7MKI - chains J and L of the 8 polymer chains in the assembly; structure by electron microscopy, 3.50 A resolution.

# Chain J
Protein: DNA-directed RNA polymerase subunit beta'
From: Escherichia coli
Notes: EC 2.7.7.6
Reference sequence: A0A4S1NBU2 (A0A4S1NBU2_ECOLX); numbering as in UniProt (aligned over 1-1407)
Sequence (1407 residues; each row starts with the number of its first residue):
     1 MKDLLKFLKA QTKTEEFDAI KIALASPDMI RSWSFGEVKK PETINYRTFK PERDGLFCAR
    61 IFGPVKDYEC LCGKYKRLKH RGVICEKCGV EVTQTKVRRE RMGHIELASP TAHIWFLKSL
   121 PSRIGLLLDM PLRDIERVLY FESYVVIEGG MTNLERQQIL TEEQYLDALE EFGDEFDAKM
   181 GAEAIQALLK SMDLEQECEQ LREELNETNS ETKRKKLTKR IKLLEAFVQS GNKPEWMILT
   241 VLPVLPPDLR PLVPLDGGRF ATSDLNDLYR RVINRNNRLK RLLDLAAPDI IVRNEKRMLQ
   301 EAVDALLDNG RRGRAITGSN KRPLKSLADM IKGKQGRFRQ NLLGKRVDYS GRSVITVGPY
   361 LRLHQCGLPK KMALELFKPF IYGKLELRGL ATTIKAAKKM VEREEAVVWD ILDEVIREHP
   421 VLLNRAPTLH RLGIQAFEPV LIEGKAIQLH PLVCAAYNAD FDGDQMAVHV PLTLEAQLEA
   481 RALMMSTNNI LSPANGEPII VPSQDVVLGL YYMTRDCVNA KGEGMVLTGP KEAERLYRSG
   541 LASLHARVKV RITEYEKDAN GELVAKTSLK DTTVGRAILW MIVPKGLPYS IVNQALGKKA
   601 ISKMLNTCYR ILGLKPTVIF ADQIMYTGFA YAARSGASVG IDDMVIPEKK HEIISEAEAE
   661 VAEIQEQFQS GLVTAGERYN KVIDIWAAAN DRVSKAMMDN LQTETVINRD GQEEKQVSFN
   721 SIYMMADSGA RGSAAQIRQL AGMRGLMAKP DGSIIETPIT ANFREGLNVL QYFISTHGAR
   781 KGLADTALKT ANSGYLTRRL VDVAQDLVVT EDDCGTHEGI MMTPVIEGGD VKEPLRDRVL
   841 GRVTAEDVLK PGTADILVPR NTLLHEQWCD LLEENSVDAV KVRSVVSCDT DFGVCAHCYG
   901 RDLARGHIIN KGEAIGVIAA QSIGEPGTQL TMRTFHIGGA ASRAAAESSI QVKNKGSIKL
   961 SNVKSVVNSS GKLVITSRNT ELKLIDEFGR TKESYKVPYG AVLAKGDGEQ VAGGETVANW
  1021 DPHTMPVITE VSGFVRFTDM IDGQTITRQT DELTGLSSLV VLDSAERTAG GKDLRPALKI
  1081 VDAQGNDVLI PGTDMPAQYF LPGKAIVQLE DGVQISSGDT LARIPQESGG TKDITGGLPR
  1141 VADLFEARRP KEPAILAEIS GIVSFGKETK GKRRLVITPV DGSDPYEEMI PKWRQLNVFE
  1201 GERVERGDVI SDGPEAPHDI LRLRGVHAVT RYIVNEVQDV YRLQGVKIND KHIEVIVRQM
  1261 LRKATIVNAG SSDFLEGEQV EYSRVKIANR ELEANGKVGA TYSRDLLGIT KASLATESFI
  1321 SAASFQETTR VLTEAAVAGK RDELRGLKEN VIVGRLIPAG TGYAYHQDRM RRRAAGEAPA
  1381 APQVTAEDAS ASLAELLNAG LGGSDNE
Disordered / not traced: 1-15, 302, 932-947, 1127-1134, 1376-1407
Construct notes: conflict V1384 (Met in A0A4S1NBU2)
Bound ions: Zn2+ site 1: C70, C72, C85, C88; Mg2+: D460, D462, D464; Zn2+ site 2: C814, C888, C895, C898

# Chain L
Protein: RNA polymerase sigma factor RpoD
From: Escherichia coli
Reference sequence: Q0P6L9 (Q0P6L9_ECOLX); numbering as in UniProt (aligned over 1-613)
Sequence (613 residues; numbered 1 to 613; the number before each row is that of its first residue):
     1 MEQNPQSQLK LLVTRGKEQG YLTYAEVNDH LPEDIVDSDQ IEDIIQMIND MGIQVMEEAP
    61 DADDLMLAEN TADEDAAEAA AQVLSSVESE IGRTTDPVRM YMREMGTVEL LTREGEIDIA
   121 KRIEDGINQV QCSVAEYPEA ITYLLEQYDR VEAEEARLSD LITGFVDPNA EEDLAPTATH
   181 VGSELSQEDL DDDEDEDEED GDDDSADDDN SIDPELAREK FAELRAQYVV TRDTIKAKGR
   241 SHATAQEEIL KLSEVFKQFR LVPKQFDYLV NSMRVMMDRV RTQERLIMKL CVEQCKMPKK
   301 NFITLFTGNE TSDTWFNAAI AMNKPWSEKL HDVSEEVHRA LQKLQQIEEE TGLTIEQVKD
   361 INRRMSIGEA KARRAKKEMV EANLRLVISI AKKYTNRGLQ FLDLIQEGNI GLMKAVDKFE
   421 YRRGYKFSTY ATWWIRQAIT RSIADQARTI RIPVHMIETI NKLNRISRQM LQEMGREPTP
   481 EELAERMLMP EDKIRKVLKI AKEPISMETP IGDDEDSHLG DFIEDTTLEL PLDSATTESL
   541 RAATHDVLAG LTAREAKVLR MRFGIDMNTD YTLEEVGKQF DVTRERIRQI EAKALRKLRH
   601 PSRSEVLRSF LDD
Disordered / not traced: 1-89, 167-213, 236-244, 612-613
Ligand contacts: chapso (1N7): I511, L519, F522

# Interface between chain J and chain L
Contacting residue pairs - 84 pairs, chain J then chain L:
  T43(J) - T449(L)  hydrogen bond (side chain-backbone)
  T43(J) - I450(L)
  I44(J) - I450(L)
  Y46(J) - I450(L)  hydrophobic
  Y46(J) - R451(L)
  Y46(J) - I452(L)  hydrophobic
  Y46(J) - P453(L)
  Y46(J) - M456(L)
  Y46(J) - I500(L)  hydrophobic
  L78(J) - N568(L)
  K79(J) - N568(L)
  K79(J) - T569(L)  hydrogen bond
  Y140(J) - T95(L)
  Y140(J) - M100(L)  hydrophobic
  F141(J) - E104(L)
  E142(J) - I91(L)
  E142(J) - G92(L)
  E142(J) - M100(L)
  E142(J) - R103(L)  salt bridge
  P251(J) - M507(L)  hydrophobic
  L255(J) - I523(L)  hydrophobic
  R259(J) - E503(L)  hydrogen bond (side chain-backbone)
  F260(J) - I450(L)  hydrophobic
  F260(J) - P504(L)
  F260(J) - I505(L)  hydrogen bond (backbone-backbone)
  A261(J) - I505(L)
  A261(J) - M507(L)
  T262(J) - I505(L)  hydrogen bond (backbone-backbone)
  T262(J) - S506(L)
  T262(J) - M507(L)  hydrogen bond (backbone-backbone)
  S263(J) - E508(L)
  D264(J) - S506(L)  hydrogen bond
  D264(J) - E508(L)
  R270(J) - Q446(L)  hydrogen bond (side chain-backbone)
  R270(J) - R448(L)
  R270(J) - T449(L)
  N274(J) - Q446(L)
  R275(J) - Q400(L)
  R275(J) - D403(L)  salt bridge
  R278(J) - D403(L)
  R278(J) - Q406(L)
  R278(J) - E407(L)  salt bridge
  R278(J) - I410(L)
  R278(J) - Q446(L)  hydrogen bond
  R281(J) - E407(L)  salt bridge
  R281(J) - I410(L)
  L282(J) - Q406(L)
  L282(J) - I410(L)  hydrophobic
  L285(J) - M413(L)  hydrophobic
  A286(J) - R373(L)
  A287(J) - M413(L)  hydrophobic
  P288(J) - K377(L)
  I290(J) - E104(L)
  I291(J) - Q406(L)
  I291(J) - N409(L)
  I291(J) - M413(L)  hydrophobic
  N294(J) - Y101(L)
  N294(J) - L402(L)
  N294(J) - Q406(L)  hydrogen bond
  E295(J) - Q406(L)
  R297(J) - M100(L)
  R297(J) - E104(L)  salt bridge
  M298(J) - L402(L)  hydrophobic
  M298(J) - Q406(L)
  E301(J) - P97(L)
  R312(J) - T95(L)
  R312(J) - P97(L)
  G313(J) - T95(L)
  R314(J) - D96(L)  salt bridge
  R322(J) - T509(L)
  R322(J) - P510(L)
  K325(J) - E508(L)
  M330(J) - E508(L)
  Q335(J) - D516(L)
  T392(J) - V606(L)
  T392(J) - S609(L)
  T393(J) - S539(L)  hydrogen bond
  T393(J) - S609(L)
  T393(J) - F610(L)
  I394(J) - L532(L)  hydrophobic
  I394(J) - A535(L)  hydrophobic
  I394(J) - T536(L)
  K395(J) - T536(L)
  K398(J) - L532(L)
Also at the interface, not in a pair above, chain J (54 interface residues in all): E42, N45, R137, E162, V253, R271, I316, N320, A396
Also at the interface, not in a pair above, chain L (54 interface residues in all): V380, E381, L384, A447, K502, L519, E605

# Overview
Chain J and chain L each contribute 54 residues to their interface; the contacts include 11 hydrogen bonds and
6 salt bridges. Polar contacts include E142(J)-R103(L), R275(J)-D403(L) and R278(J)-E407(L). Chain L binds
chapso. C70(J), C72(J), C85(J) and C88(J) form the Zn2+ site 1.
Chain J is DNA-directed RNA polymerase subunit beta' and chain L is RNA polymerase sigma factor RpoD, both
from Escherichia coli; the structure, Cryo-EM structure of Escherichia coli RNA polymerase bound to lambda PR
(-5G to C) promoter DNA, was determined by electron microscopy together with 7MKD, 7MKE and 7MKJ from the same
study.
